3ZUM - chains H and L of the 3 polymer chains in the assembly; structure by X-ray diffraction, 2.50 A resolution.

[Chain H]
Protein: Reaction center protein H chain
Source organism: Rhodobacter sphaeroides
Reference sequence: P0C0Y7 (RCEH_RHOSH); residue numbers follow UniProt; this construct covers 1-260
Amino-acid sequence (260 residues; row label = number of the first residue in the row):
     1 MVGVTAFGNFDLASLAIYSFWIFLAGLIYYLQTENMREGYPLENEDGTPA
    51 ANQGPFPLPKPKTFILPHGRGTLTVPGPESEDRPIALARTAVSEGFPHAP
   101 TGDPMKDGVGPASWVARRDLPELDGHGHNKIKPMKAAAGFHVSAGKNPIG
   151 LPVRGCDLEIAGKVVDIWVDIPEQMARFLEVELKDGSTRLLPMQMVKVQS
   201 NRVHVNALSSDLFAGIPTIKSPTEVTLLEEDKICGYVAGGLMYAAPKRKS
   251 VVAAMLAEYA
Unresolved in the structure: 1-10, 246-260

[Chain L]
Protein: Reaction center protein L chain
Source organism: Rhodobacter sphaeroides
Reference sequence: P0C0Y8 (RCEL_RHOSH); residues 1-281 here correspond to UniProt positions 2-282 (UniProt number = residue number + 1)
Amino-acid sequence (281 residues; each row starts with the number of its first residue):
     1 ALLSFERKYRVPGGTLVGGNLFDFWVGPFYVGFFGVATFFFAALGIILIA
    51 WSAVLQGTWNPQLISVYPPALEYGLGGAPLAKGGLWQIITICATGAFVSW
   101 ALREVEICRKLGIGYHIPFAFAFAILAYLTLVLFRPVMMGAWGYAAPYGI
   151 WTHLDWVSNTGYTYGNFHYNPAHMIAISFFFTNALALALHGALVLSAANP
   201 EKGKEMRTPDHEDTFFRDLVGYSIGTLGIHRLGLLLSLSAVFFSALCMII
   251 TGTIWFDQWVDWWQWWVKLPWWANIPGGING
Construct notes: engineered mutation Ala146 (Phe147 in P0C0Y8)
Bound ions: bacteriochlorophyll a Mg site 1 near His153 (its only coordinating residue here); bacteriochlorophyll a Mg site 2 near His173 (its only coordinating residue here); Fe ion: His190, His230 (shared with 3 residues of chain M)
Small-molecule neighbours:
  - bacteriochlorophyll a (BCL), molecule 1: Ile46, Tyr128, Leu131, Ala146, Ile150, Trp151, His153, Leu154, Trp156, Val157
  - bacteriochlorophyll a (BCL), molecule 2: Phe97, Phe121, Ala124, Ile125, Ala127, Tyr128, Leu131, Trp156, Val157, Ser158, Thr160, Gly161, Tyr162, Asn166, Phe167, His168, His173, Ala176, Ile177, Phe180, Phe181, Val241, Ser244, Ala245, Cys247, Met248
  - bacteriochlorophyll a (BCL), molecule 3: Val157, Tyr162, His168, Phe181
  - bacteriochlorophyll a (BCL), molecule 4: His168, Met174, Ile177, Ser178, Phe181, Thr182, Leu185
  - bacteriopheophytin a (BPH), molecule 1: Thr38, Ala42, Ile49, Cys92, Ala93, Ala96, Phe97, Trp100, Glu104, Ile117, Ala120, Phe121, Phe123, Ala124, Tyr128, Tyr148, Gly149, Ile150, His153, Phe180, Ser237, Leu238, Val241
  - bacteriopheophytin a (BPH), molecule 2: Phe181, Ala184, Leu185, Ala188, Leu189, Phe216, Leu219, Val220
  - ubiquinone-10 (U10), molecule 1: Phe29, Tyr30, Val31, Gly35, Thr38, Phe39, Trp100, Arg103
  - ubiquinone-10 (U10), molecule 2: Met174, Ile175, Ser178, Phe179, Thr182, Ala186, Leu189, His190, Leu193, Val194, Pro209, Glu212, Asp213, Phe216, Tyr222, Ser223, Ile224, Gly225, Thr226, Ile229, Leu232, Trp263

[Chain H / chain L interface]
Residue-residue contacts - 71 pairs, chain H then chain L:
  Gly39(H) - Leu3(L)
  Gly39(H) - Ser4(L)  hydrogen bond (backbone-backbone)
  Gly39(H) - Phe5(L)
  Tyr40(H) - Leu3(L)  hydrophobic
  Leu42(H) - Ala1(L)
  Leu42(H) - Leu2(L)
  Leu42(H) - Leu3(L)
  Glu43(H) - Ala1(L)  hydrogen bond (backbone-backbone)
  Glu43(H) - Leu2(L)  hydrogen bond (backbone-backbone)
  Glu43(H) - Ser4(L)
  Glu45(H) - Arg7(L)  hydrogen bond (backbone-side chain)
  Ala50(H) - Ala1(L)
  Lys62(H) - Asn199(L)  hydrogen bond
  Phe64(H) - Ala198(L)
  Phe64(H) - Met206(L)  hydrophobic
  Ile65(H) - Gly203(L)
  Ile65(H) - Lys204(L)
  Ile65(H) - Glu205(L)
  Ile65(H) - Met206(L)  hydrogen bond (backbone-backbone)
  Leu66(H) - Glu205(L)
  Leu66(H) - Met206(L)  hydrophobic
  Pro67(H) - Glu205(L)
  Pro67(H) - Met206(L)
  His68(H) - Glu205(L)
  Glu79(H) - Ser4(L)  hydrogen bond
  Glu81(H) - Ser4(L)
  Glu81(H) - Phe5(L)
  Glu81(H) - Lys8(L)  salt bridge
  Arg83(H) - Lys8(L)
  Leu87(H) - Arg7(L)
  Leu87(H) - Lys8(L)
  Ala88(H) - Arg7(L)
  Arg89(H) - Arg7(L)
  Glu94(H) - Ala1(L)
  Gly95(H) - Phe24(L)
  Gly95(H) - Trp25(L)  hydrogen bond (backbone-backbone)
  Phe96(H) - Phe24(L)  hydrophobic
  Pro97(H) - Arg10(L)
  Pro97(H) - Val11(L)
  Pro97(H) - Pro12(L)
  Pro97(H) - Asp23(L)
  Pro97(H) - Trp25(L)
  His98(H) - Arg7(L)  hydrogen bond
  His98(H) - Arg10(L)  hydrogen bond (backbone-backbone)
  His98(H) - Val11(L)
  His98(H) - Pro12(L)
  Val109(H) - Lys8(L)
  Gly110(H) - Lys8(L)  hydrogen bond (backbone-backbone)
  Gly110(H) - Tyr9(L)
  Gly110(H) - Val11(L)
  Pro111(H) - Val11(L)
  Pro111(H) - Lys110(L)
  Pro111(H) - Leu111(L)
  Pro111(H) - Gly112(L)
  Ser113(H) - Lys8(L)
  Ser113(H) - Tyr9(L)
  Trp114(H) - Lys8(L)
  Asp124(H) - Asp210(L)
  Gly125(H) - Thr208(L)
  Gly125(H) - Asp210(L)  hydrogen bond (backbone-side chain)
  Pro172(H) - Asp210(L)
  Pro172(H) - Asp213(L)
  Glu173(H) - Pro209(L)
  Glu173(H) - Thr226(L)
  Ala238(H) - Gly112(L)
  Met242(H) - Pro12(L)
  Met242(H) - Gly13(L)
  Met242(H) - Gly14(L)
  Met242(H) - Arg109(L)
  Met242(H) - Lys110(L)
  Tyr243(H) - Val11(L)
Other interface residues (no listed pair), chain H (42 interface residues in all): Ile85, Ala99, Pro100, Val115, His126, Lys130, Met175
Other interface residues (no listed pair), chain L (32 interface residues in all): Leu227

[In short]
The interface between chain H and chain L involves 42 residues on one side and 32 on the other, with 12
hydrogen bonds and 1 salt bridge. Polar contacts include Glu81(H)-Lys8(L), Glu45(H)-Arg7(L) and
Lys62(H)-Asn199(L).
Chain H is Reaction center protein H chain and chain L is Reaction center protein L chain, both from
Rhodobacter sphaeroides; the structure, Photosynthetic Reaction Centre Mutant with Phe L146 replaced with Ala,
was determined by X-ray diffraction together with 3ZUW from the same study.
